Entry 8FAF (X-ray diffraction, 1.85 A resolution); this record covers chain A.

== Chain A ==
Protein: Synaptotagmin
Source organism: Octopus bimaculoides
Reference sequence: A0A0L8IHK9 (A0A0L8IHK9_OCTBM); residues 131-259 here = UniProt positions 131-259
Sequence (136 residues; numbered 124 to 259; the number before each row is that of its first residue):
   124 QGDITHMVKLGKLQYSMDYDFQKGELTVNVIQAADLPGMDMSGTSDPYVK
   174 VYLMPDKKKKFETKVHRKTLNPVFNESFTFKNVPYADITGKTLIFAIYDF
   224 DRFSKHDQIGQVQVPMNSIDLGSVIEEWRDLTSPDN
Unresolved in the structure: 124-131
Construct notes: expression tag (124-130)
What the authors report for this chain:
  - conformationally variable residues (loop rearrangement): I248

== In short ==
From the paper: conformational variability at I248.
Chain A is Synaptotagmin (Octopus bimaculoides); the structure, Unedited Octopus bimaculoides Synaptotagmin 1
C2A at room temperature, was determined by X-ray diffraction (same publication as 8FAM).
